PDB entry 1KX3 | X-ray diffraction, 2.00 A resolution | chains I and D of the 10 polymer chains in the assembly

# Chain I
Molecule: 5'(ATCAATATCCACCTGCAGATTCTACCAAAAGTGTATTTGGAAACTGCTCCATCAAAAGGCATGTTCAGCTGAATTCAGCTGAACATGCCTTTTGATGGAGCAGTTTCCAAATACACTTTTGGTAGAATCTGCAGGTGGATATTGAT)3' (146-nt DNA)
Organism: Homo sapiens
Sequence (146 nucleotides; numbered -72 to 73; the number before each row is that of its first residue; numbers below 1 keep their minus sign (DA-72 is residue -72)):
   -72 ATCAATATCC ACCTGCAGAT TCTACCAAAA GTGTATTTGG AAACTGCTCC ATCAAAAGGC
   -12 ATGTTCAGCT GAATTCAGCT GAACATGCCT TTTGATGGAG CAGTTTCCAA ATACACTTTT
    48 GGTAGAATCT GCAGGTGGAT ATTGAT
Bound ions: Mn2+ site 1: DG-34, DG-33; Mn2+ site 2 near DG27 (its only coordinating residue here); Mn2+ site 3 near DG48 (its only coordinating residue here); Mn2+ site 4 near DG61 (its only coordinating residue here); Mn2+ site 5 near DG65 (its only coordinating residue here)

# Chain D
Name: histone H2B.2
Organism: Xenopus laevis
UniProtKB: P02281 (H2B1_XENLA); residues -2 to 122 here correspond to UniProt positions 1-125 (UniProt number = residue number + 3)
Sequence (125 residues; each row starts with the number of its first residue; numbers below 1 keep their minus sign (Pro-2 is residue -2)):
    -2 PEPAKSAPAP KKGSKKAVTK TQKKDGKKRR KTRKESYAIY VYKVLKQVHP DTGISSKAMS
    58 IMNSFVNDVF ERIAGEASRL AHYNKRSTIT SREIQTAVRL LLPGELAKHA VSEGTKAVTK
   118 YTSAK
Not modelled in the structure: -2 to 28
Construct notes: variant Thr29 (Ser32 in P02281)
Bound ions: Mn2+: Val45 (shared with 1 residue of chain E)
Swiss-Prot annotation at these positions:
  - modified residue: Lys13 (N6-acetyllysine)

# Interface between chain I and chain D
Contacting residue pairs (15; chain I residue first):
  DA-54(I) with Ser52(D), phosphate contact; Ser53(D), hydrogen bond to the phosphate
  DT-53(I) with Tyr39(D), phosphate contact; Gly50(D), phosphate contact; Ile51(D), phosphate contact
  DA-45(I) with Arg30(D), sugar contact
  DA-44(I) with Arg30(D), sugar contact
  DT-41(I) with Lys122(D), salt bridge to the phosphate
  DG-34(I) with Ser84(D), sugar contact; Thr85(D), hydrogen bond to the phosphate
  DG-33(I) with Arg83(D), phosphate contact; Ser84(D), hydrogen bond to the phosphate; Thr85(D), hydrogen bond to the phosphate
  DA-32(I) with Arg83(D), salt bridge to the phosphate
  DG30(I) with Thr29(D), hydrogen bond to the phosphate
Other interface residues (no listed pair), chain D (13 interface residues in all): Glu32, Lys82

# Summary
Chain I and chain D form an interface of 9 and 13 residues respectively; the contacts include 5 hydrogen bonds
and 2 salt bridges. Among the polar pairs are DA-54(I)-Ser53(D), DG-34(I)-Thr85(D) and DG-33(I)-Ser84(D).
DG-34(I) and DG-33(I) coordinate Mn2+ site 1.
Here chain I is
5'(ATCAATATCCACCTGCAGATTCTACCAAAAGTGTATTTGGAAACTGCTCCATCAAAAGGCATGTTCAGCTGAATTCAGCTGAACATGCCTTTTGATGGAGCAGTTTCCAAATACACTTTTGGTAGAATCTGCAGGTGGATATTGAT)3'
(146-nt DNA) (Homo sapiens) and chain D is histone H2B.2 (Xenopus laevis). Entry 1KX3 (X-Ray Structure of the
Nucleosome Core Particle, NCP146, at 2.0 A Resolution) was determined by X-ray diffraction (same publication
as 1KX4).
